9FW9 - chains C and A of the 4 polymer chains in the assembly; structure by electron microscopy, 3.90 A resolution.

== Chain C ==
Molecule: Chaperone protein FimC
Organism: Escherichia coli
Reference sequence: P31697 (FIMC_ECOLI); residues 1-205 here correspond to UniProt positions 37-241 (UniProt number = residue number + 36)
Sequence (206 residues; row label = number of the first residue in the row; numbering starts at 0):
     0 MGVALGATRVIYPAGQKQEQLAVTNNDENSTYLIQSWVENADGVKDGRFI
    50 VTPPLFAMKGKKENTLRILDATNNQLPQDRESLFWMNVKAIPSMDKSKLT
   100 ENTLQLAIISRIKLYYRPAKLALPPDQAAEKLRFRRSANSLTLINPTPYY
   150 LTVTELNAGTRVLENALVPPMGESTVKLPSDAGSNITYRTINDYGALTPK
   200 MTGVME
Not modelled in the structure: 0, 93-100
Sequence notes: initiating methionine (0)

== Chain A ==
Molecule: Type-1 fimbrial protein, A chain
Organism: Escherichia coli
Reference sequence: P04128 (FIMA1_ECOLI); residues 1-159 here correspond to UniProt positions 24-182 (UniProt number = residue number + 23)
Sequence (160 residues; numbered 0 to 159; the number before each row is that of its first residue; numbering starts at 0):
     0 MAATTVNGGTVHFKGEVVNAACAVDAGSVDQTVQLGQVRTASLAQEGATS
    50 SAVGFNIQLNDCDTNVASKAAVAFLGTAIDAGHTNVLALQSSAAGSATNV
   100 GVQILDRTGAALTLDGATFSSETTLNNGTNTIPFQARYFATGAATPGAAN
   150 ADATFKVQYQ
Not modelled in the structure: 0-4
Cystine bridges: C21-C61
Sequence notes: initiating methionine (0)

== Interface between chain C and chain A ==
Residue-residue contacts - 66 pairs, chain C then chain A:
  G1(C) with A22(A); V23(A); D24(A), hydrogen bond (backbone-side chain)
  V2(C) with A22(A); V23(A)
  A3(C) with A20(A)
  L4(C) with A20(A), hydrogen bond (backbone-backbone)
  G5(C) with N18(A); A19(A)
  A6(C) with N18(A)
  T7(C) with A20(A); V65(A); Y158(A)
  R8(C) with Q159(A), hydrogen bond (side chain-backbone)
  D26(C) with D24(A)
  Y31(C) with Q30(A), hydrogen bond
  W84(C) with Q157(A)
  P91(C) with D29(A); Q30(A)
  N101(C) with L34(A); Y137(A), hydrogen bond; A148(A), hydrogen bond (side chain-backbone); N149(A)
  T102(C) with T31(A); V32(A); Q33(A); N149(A); A150(A)
  L103(C) with Q30(A); V32(A); L34(A), hydrophobic; A135(A), hydrophobic; A150(A)
  Q104(C) with Q30(A); T31(A); A150(A), hydrogen bond (backbone-backbone); D151(A); A152(A), hydrogen bond (backbone-backbone)
  L105(C) with A25(A), hydrophobic; Q30(A), hydrogen bond (backbone-backbone); F54(A), hydrophobic; A152(A)
  A106(C) with A152(A), hydrogen bond (backbone-backbone); T153(A); F154(A), hydrogen bond (backbone-backbone)
  I107(C) with V23(A), hydrophobic; Q30(A); F154(A)
  I108(C) with T153(A); F154(A), hydrogen bond (backbone-backbone); K155(A); V156(A), hydrogen bond (backbone-backbone)
  S109(C) with V156(A); Y158(A)
  R110(C) with K155(A); V156(A), hydrogen bond (backbone-backbone); Q157(A); Y158(A), hydrogen bond (backbone-backbone)
  K112(C) with Y158(A), hydrogen bond (side chain-backbone); Q159(A), hydrogen bond (side chain-backbone)
  T151(C) with Q159(A)
  T153(C) with Q159(A)
  N164(C) with Q159(A), hydrogen bond
  Y193(C) with E15(A); N18(A)
  L196(C) with N64(A)
Interface residues without a listed pair, chain C (35 interface residues in all): N25, K88, I111, V152, E154, I190, G194
Interface residues without a listed pair, chain A (39 interface residues in all): C21, I56, D60, K68, F73, V101, I103, A147

== Overview ==
Chain C and chain A form an interface of 35 and 39 residues respectively, with 18 hydrogen bonds. Polar pairs
include G1(C)-D24(A), R8(C)-Q159(A) and Y31(C)-Q30(A).
Here chain C is Chaperone protein FimC and chain A is Type-1 fimbrial protein, A chain, both from Escherichia
coli. Entry 9FW9 (Cryo-EM structure of the type 1 pilus assembly platform as part of the FimA-bound
chaperone-usher pilus ...) was determined by electron microscopy (same publication as 9FWB, 9FX0, 9FX8, 9FXB,
9FXS and 9FY9).
